8TQO - chains A and I of the 4 polymer chains in the assembly; structure by electron microscopy, 3.10 A resolution.

[Chain A]
Protein: Translation initiation factor eIF-2B subunit epsilon
Source organism: Homo sapiens
UniProt: Q13144 (EI2BE_HUMAN); residue numbers follow UniProt; this construct covers 1-721
Amino-acid sequence (721 residues; numbered 1 to 721; the number before each row is that of its first residue):
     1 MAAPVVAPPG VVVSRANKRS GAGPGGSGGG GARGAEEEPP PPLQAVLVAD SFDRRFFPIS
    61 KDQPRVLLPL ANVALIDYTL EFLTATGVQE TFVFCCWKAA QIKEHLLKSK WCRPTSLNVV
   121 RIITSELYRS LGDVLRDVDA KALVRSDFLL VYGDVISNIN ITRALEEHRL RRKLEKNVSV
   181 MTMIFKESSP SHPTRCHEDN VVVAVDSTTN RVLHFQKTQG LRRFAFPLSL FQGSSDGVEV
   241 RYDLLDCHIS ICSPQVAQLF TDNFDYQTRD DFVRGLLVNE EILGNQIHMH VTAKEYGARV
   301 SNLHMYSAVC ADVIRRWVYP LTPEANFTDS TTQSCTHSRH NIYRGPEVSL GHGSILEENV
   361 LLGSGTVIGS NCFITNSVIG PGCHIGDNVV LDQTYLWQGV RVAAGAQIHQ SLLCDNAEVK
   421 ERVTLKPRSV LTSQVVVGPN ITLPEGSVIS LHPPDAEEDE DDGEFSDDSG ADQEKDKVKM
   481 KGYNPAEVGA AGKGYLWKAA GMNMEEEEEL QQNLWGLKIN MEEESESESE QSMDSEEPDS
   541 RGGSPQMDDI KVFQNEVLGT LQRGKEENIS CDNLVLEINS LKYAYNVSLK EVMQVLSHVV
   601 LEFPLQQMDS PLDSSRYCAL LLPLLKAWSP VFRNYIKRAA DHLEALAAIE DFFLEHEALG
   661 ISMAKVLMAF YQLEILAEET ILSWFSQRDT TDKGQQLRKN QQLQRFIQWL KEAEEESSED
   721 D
Not modelled in the structure: 1-40, 280-284, 463-721
Construct notes: conflict Val587 (Ile in Q13144)

[Chain I]
Protein: Translation initiation factor eIF-2B subunit gamma
Source organism: Homo sapiens
UniProt: Q9NR50 (EI2BG_HUMAN); residue numbers follow UniProt; this construct covers 1-452
Amino-acid sequence (452 residues; row label = number of the first residue in the row):
     1 MEFQAVVMAV GGGSRMTDLT SSIPKPLLPV GNKPLIWYPL NLLERVGFEE VIVVTTRDVQ
    61 KALCAEFKMK MKPDIVCIPD DADMGTADSL RYIYPKLKTD VLVLSCDLIT DVALHEVVDL
   121 FRAYDASLAM LMRKGQDSIE PVPGQKGKKK AVEQRDFIGV DSTGKRLLFM ANEADLDEEL
   181 VIKGSILQKH PRIRFHTGLV DAHLYCLKKY IVDFLMENGS ITSIRSELIP YLVRKQFSSA
   241 SSQQGQEEKE EDLKKKELKS LDIYSFIKEA NTLNLAPYDA CWNACRGDRW EDLSRSQVRC
   301 YVHIMKEGLC SRVSTLGLYM EANRQVPKLL SALCPEEPPV HSSAQIVSKH LVGVDSLIGP
   361 ETQIGEKSSI KRSVIGSSCL IKDRVTITNC LLMNSVTVEE GSNIQGSVIC NNAVIEKGAD
   421 IKDCLIGSGQ RIEAKAKRVN EVIVGNDQLM EI
Not modelled in the structure: 11-16, 62-71, 137-154, 238-296, 445-452

[How chain A and chain I interact]
Pairs across the interface (33; chain A residue first):
  Arg222(A) with Lys183(I); Gly184(I), hydrogen bond (backbone-backbone)
  Arg223(A) with Val181(I); Ile182(I); Lys183(I)
  Phe224(A) with Leu180(I); Val181(I); Ile182(I), hydrogen bond (backbone-backbone); Gly184(I); Leu187(I), hydrophobic
  Ala225(A) with Leu180(I)
  Phe226(A) with Glu179(I); Leu180(I), hydrogen bond (backbone-backbone)
  Pro227(A) with Glu179(I)
  Leu228(A) with Glu173(I); Glu179(I)
  Phe231(A) with Leu180(I), hydrophobic; Phe195(I), hydrophobic
  Ser235(A) with Thr197(I)
  Asp236(A) with Arg194(I), hydrogen bond (backbone-side chain)
  Gly237(A) with Arg194(I)
  Val238(A) with Phe195(I), hydrogen bond (backbone-backbone)
  Glu239(A) with Arg192(I), salt bridge; Ile193(I)
  Val240(A) with Pro191(I); Arg192(I); Ile193(I), hydrogen bond (backbone-backbone)
  Arg241(A) with Pro191(I); Arg192(I)
  Tyr242(A) with Leu187(I), hydrophobic; Pro191(I), hydrogen bond (backbone-backbone)
  Asp243(A) with Pro191(I); Arg192(I)
Interface residues without a listed pair, chain A (20 interface residues in all): Pro190, Ser191, Ser207
Interface residues without a listed pair, chain I (17 interface residues in all): Phe157, Gln188, His196

[Summary]
20 residues of chain A and 17 residues of chain I are in contact; the contacts include 7 hydrogen bonds and 1
salt bridge. Among the polar pairs are Glu239(A)-Arg192(I), Asp236(A)-Arg194(I) and Arg222(A)-Gly184(I).
Chain A is Translation initiation factor eIF-2B subunit epsilon and chain I is Translation initiation factor
eIF-2B subunit gamma, both from Homo sapiens; the structure, Eukaryotic translation initiation factor 2B
tetramer, was determined by electron microscopy, deposited together with 8TQZ.
